PDB entry 9IPR | X-ray diffraction, 1.94 A resolution | chains A and B

== Chain A (and B) ==
Name: CTB10
From: Cercospora sp. JNU001
Notes: chain B of this document is another copy of the same molecule, construct and numbering; everything in this record applies to it too
Reference sequence: A0A977K7H6 (A0A977K7H6_9PEZI); residues 1-132 here = UniProt positions 1-132
Sequence (141 residues; row label = number of the first residue in the row):
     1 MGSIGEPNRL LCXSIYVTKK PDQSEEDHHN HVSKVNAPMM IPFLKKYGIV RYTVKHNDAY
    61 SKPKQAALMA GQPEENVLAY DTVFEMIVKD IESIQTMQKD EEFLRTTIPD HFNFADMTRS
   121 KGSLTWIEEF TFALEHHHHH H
Not modelled in the structure: 1-6, 133-141 (chain B: 1-8, 133-141)
Sequence notes: engineered mutation PBF_13 (Trp in A0A977K7H6); expression tag (133-141)
Modified residues: PBF (para-(benzoyl)-phenylalanine) at position 13

== Interface between chain A and chain B ==
Pairs across the interface - 108 pairs, chain A then chain B:
  R9(A) with Y60(B)
  L11(A) with K64(B)
  C12(A) with K55(B)
  PBF_13(A) with L68(B); M69(B); Q72(B)
  S14(A) with K55(B), hydrogen bond
  Y16(A) with Y16(B); L78(B)
  S33(A) with E128(B), hydrogen bond
  I41(A) with F130(B), hydrophobic; F132(B), hydrophobic
  L44(A) with F132(B), hydrophobic
  I49(A) with F132(B)
  V50(A) with F132(B), hydrogen bond (backbone-backbone)
  R51(A) with R51(B); E129(B), salt bridge; F130(B)
  Y52(A) with E128(B); E129(B); F130(B), hydrogen bond (backbone-backbone)
  T53(A) with E128(B); E129(B), hydrogen bond
  V54(A) with W126(B); I127(B); E128(B), hydrogen bond (backbone-backbone)
  K55(A) with C12(B); S14(B), hydrogen bond; E85(B), salt bridge; T125(B); W126(B); I127(B)
  H56(A) with T125(B); W126(B), hydrogen bond (backbone-backbone); E128(B), salt bridge
  N57(A) with T125(B)
  D58(A) with W126(B), hydrogen bond
  Y60(A) with R9(B); W126(B)
  S61(A) with L124(B); W126(B)
  K64(A) with I91(B); L124(B)
  Q65(A) with S123(B); L124(B), hydrogen bond (side chain-backbone)
  A67(A) with I91(B), hydrophobic; Q95(B)
  L68(A) with PBF_13(B); I91(B); I94(B), hydrophobic; Q95(B)
  M69(A) with PBF_13(B); G122(B)
  Q72(A) with PBF_13(B)
  E75(A) with K121(B), hydrogen bond (backbone-side chain)
  N76(A) with S120(B); K121(B); G122(B), hydrogen bond (backbone-backbone)
  V77(A) with G122(B)
  L78(A) with Y16(B); G122(B), hydrogen bond (backbone-backbone); S123(B)
  E85(A) with K55(B), salt bridge; E85(B)
  I91(A) with K64(B); A67(B), hydrophobic; L68(B)
  I94(A) with L68(B), hydrophobic
  Q95(A) with A67(B); L68(B)
  S120(A) with N76(B)
  K121(A) with E75(B), hydrogen bond (side chain-backbone); N76(B); L78(B)
  G122(A) with M69(B); N76(B), hydrogen bond (backbone-backbone); V77(B); L78(B), hydrogen bond (backbone-backbone)
  S123(A) with Q65(B); L78(B)
  L124(A) with S61(B); K64(B); Q65(B), hydrogen bond (backbone-side chain); L68(B), hydrophobic
  T125(A) with K55(B); H56(B)
  W126(A) with V54(B); K55(B); H56(B), hydrogen bond (backbone-backbone); D58(B), hydrogen bond; Y60(B); S61(B)
  I127(A) with V54(B); K55(B)
  E128(A) with S33(B), hydrogen bond; Y52(B); T53(B); V54(B), hydrogen bond (backbone-backbone); H56(B), salt bridge
  E129(A) with Y52(B)
  F130(A) with I41(B), hydrophobic; R51(B); Y52(B), hydrogen bond (backbone-backbone)
  F132(A) with L44(B), hydrophobic; K45(B); I49(B); V50(B), hydrogen bond (backbone-backbone); Y52(B), hydrophobic
Other interface residues (no listed pair), chain A (50 interface residues in all): K45, Y80, T131
Other interface residues (no listed pair), chain B (50 interface residues in all): L11, N57, Y80, T131

== Overview ==
Chain A and chain B each contribute 50 residues to their interface; the contacts include 23 hydrogen bonds and
5 salt bridges. Polar pairs include R51(A)-E129(B), K55(A)-E85(B) and H56(A)-E128(B).
Chain A and chain B are both CTB10 (Cercospora sp. JNU001); the structure, Crystal structure of CTB10-M1, was
determined by X-ray diffraction, deposited together with 9IKU, 9ILO and 9IM9.
